7K78 - chains C and J of the 12 polymer chains in the assembly; structure by electron microscopy, 3.10 A resolution.

== Chain C ==
Protein: Histone H2A.1
From: Saccharomyces cerevisiae (strain ATCC 204508 / S288c)
UniProtKB: P04911 (H2A1_YEAST); residue numbers follow UniProt; this construct covers 1-132
Chain sequence (132 residues; row label = number of the first residue in the row):
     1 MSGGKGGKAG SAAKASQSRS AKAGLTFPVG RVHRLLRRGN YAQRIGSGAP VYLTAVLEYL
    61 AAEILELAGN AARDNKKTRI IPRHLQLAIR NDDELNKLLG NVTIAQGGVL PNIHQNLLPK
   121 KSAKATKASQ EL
Not modelled in the structure: 1-14, 116-132
Curated features (UniProtKB/Swiss-Prot):
  - motif: Ser129, Gln130 ([ST]-Q motif)
  - site: Lys120 (Not ubiquitinated)
  - modified residue: Ser2 (N-acetylserine), Lys5 (N6-acetyllysine), Lys8 (N6-acetyllysine), Lys14 (N6-succinyllysine), Lys22 (N6-succinyllysine), Gln106 (N5-methylglutamine), Lys120 (N6-malonyllysine), Ser129 (Phosphoserine)
  - cross-link: Lys127 (Glycyl lysine isopeptide (Lys-Gly) (interchain with G-Cter in SUMO))
  - mutagenesis: Lys120 to Lys121 (No effect. No effect; when associated with R-124 and R-127), Ser122 (S122A/E: Causes hypersensitivity to DNA-damage-inducing agents and impairs sporulation), Lys124 (K124R: No effect; when associated with R-120; R-121 and R-127), Lys127 (K127R: No effect; when associated with R-120; R-121 and R-124), Ser129 (S129A: Causes hypersensitivity to DNA-damage-inducing agents; S129E/T: No effect)

== Chain J ==
Molecule: 136-nt DNA strand
From: Saccharomyces cerevisiae
Sequence (136 nucleotides; each row starts with the number of its first residue):
   157 AGCTTACTAT TTCTTTTTTA ACTTTCGGAA ATCAAATACA CTAATATTTT AAATTTTATT
   217 TTTTAAAAAT AAACTACTTT TTATTTTTTA CTTTTTTTAA AAATATAATA AAATCAAATA
   277 TCATCATGTG ACCCGA
Not modelled in the structure: 157-163, 280-292

== Interface between chain C and chain J ==
Residue-residue contacts (13; chain C residue first):
  Ser16(C) - DA266(J)  sugar contact
  Arg31(C) - DA269(J)  salt bridge to the phosphate
  Arg44(C) - DA258(J)  hydrogen bond to the sugar
  Arg44(C) - DA259(J)  phosphate contact
  Ile45(C) - DA258(J)  sugar contact
  Ile45(C) - DA259(J)  hydrogen bond to the phosphate
  Gly46(C) - DA258(J)  phosphate contact
  Ser47(C) - DA258(J)  hydrogen bond to the phosphate
  Lys77(C) - DA279(J)  phosphate contact
  Thr78(C) - DC278(J)  hydrogen bond to the phosphate
  Thr78(C) - DA279(J)  hydrogen bond to the phosphate
  Arg79(C) - DC278(J)  phosphate contact
  Arg79(C) - DA279(J)  hydrogen bond to the phosphate
Interface residues without a listed pair, chain C (10 interface residues in all): Gln43

== In short ==
Chain C and chain J form an interface of 10 and 6 residues respectively; the contacts include 6 hydrogen bonds
and 1 salt bridge. Polar contacts include Arg44(C)-DA258(J), Ile45(C)-DA259(J) and Ser47(C)-DA258(J). UniProt
lists 6 mutagenesis sites on chain C.
Chain C is Histone H2A.1 (Saccharomyces cerevisiae (strain ATCC 204508 / S288c)) and chain J is a 136-nt DNA
strand (Saccharomyces cerevisiae); the structure, antibody and nucleosome complex, was determined by electron
microscopy, deposited together with 7K79 and 7K7G.
